Entry 6HTS (electron microscopy, 4.80 A resolution (low resolution: residue-level contacts below are approximate; hydrogen-bond / salt-bridge calls are withheld)); this record covers chains L and X of the 19 polymer chains in the assembly.

# Chain L
Molecule: Histone H2B type 1-J
From: Homo sapiens
UniProt: P06899 (H2B1J_HUMAN); residues 0-125 here correspond to UniProt positions 1-126 (UniProt number = residue number + 1)
Amino-acid sequence (126 residues; numbered 0 to 125; the number before each row is that of its first residue; numbering starts at 0):
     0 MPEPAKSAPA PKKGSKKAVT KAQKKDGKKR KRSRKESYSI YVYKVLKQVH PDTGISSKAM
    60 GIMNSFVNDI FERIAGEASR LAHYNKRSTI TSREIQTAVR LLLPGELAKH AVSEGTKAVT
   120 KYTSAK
Unresolved in the structure: 0-29
Swiss-Prot annotation at these positions:
  - modified residue: Pro1 (N-acetylproline), Glu2 (ADP-ribosyl glutamic acid), Lys5 (N6-(2-hydroxyisobutyryl)lysine), Ser6 (ADP-ribosylserine), Lys11 (N6-(beta-hydroxybutyryl)lysine), Lys12 (N6-(2-hydroxyisobutyryl)lysine), Ser14 (Phosphoserine), Lys15 (N6-acetyllysine), Lys16 (N6-(beta-hydroxybutyryl)lysine), Lys20 (N6-(2-hydroxyisobutyryl)lysine), Lys23 (N6-(2-hydroxyisobutyryl)lysine), Lys24 (N6-(2-hydroxyisobutyryl)lysine), Lys34 (N6-(2-hydroxyisobutyryl)lysine), Glu35 (PolyADP-ribosyl glutamic acid), Ser36 (Phosphoserine), Lys43 (N6-(2-hydroxyisobutyryl)lysine), Lys46 (N6-(2-hydroxyisobutyryl)lysine), Lys57 (N6,N6-dimethyllysine), Arg79 (Dimethylated arginine), Lys85 (N6,N6,N6-trimethyllysine) and 6 more in UniProt
  - glycosylation: Ser112 (O-linked (GlcNAc) serine)
  - cross-link (Glycyl lysine isopeptide (Lys-Gly)): Lys5 (interchain with G-Cter in SUMO2), Lys20 (interchain with G-Cter in SUMO2), Lys34 (interchain with G-Cter in ubiquitin), Lys120 (interchain with G-Cter in ubiquitin)

# Chain X
Molecule: 228-nt DNA strand
Sequence (228 nucleotides; numbered -125 to 102; the number before each row is that of its first residue; numbers below 1 keep their minus sign (DG-125 is residue -125)):
  -125 GTCTTGAGTC CAACCCGGTA AGACACGACT TATCGCCACC CCGAGTACAT GCACAGGATG
   -65 TATATATCTG ACACGTGCCT GGAGACTAGG GAGTAATCCC CTTGGCGGTT AAAACGCGGG
    -5 GGACAGCGCG TACGTGCGTT TAAGCGGTGC TAGAGCTGTC TACGACCAAT TGAGCGGCCT
    55 CGGCACCGGG ATTGTCCAGG GCGGCCGCGG ATGCATTAAT GCAGATTC
Unresolved in the structure: -125 to -86, 65-102

# Chain L / chain X interface
Pairs across the interface - 11 pairs, chain L then chain X:
  Arg33(L) - DC49(X)
  Arg33(L) - DG50(X)
  Lys34(L) - DC49(X)
  Lys34(L) - DG50(X)
  Glu35(L) - DC49(X)
  Ser36(L) - DC49(X)
  Ile39(L) - DG48(X)
  Ile39(L) - DC49(X)
  Tyr40(L) - DG48(X)
  Tyr40(L) - DC49(X)
  Lys43(L) - DG48(X)
Other interface residues (no listed pair), chain L (10 interface residues in all): Ser32, Ile89, Thr90
Other interface residues (no listed pair), chain X (4 interface residues in all): DG38

# Overview
10 residues of chain L face 4 of chain X across their interface.
Chain L is Histone H2B type 1-J (Homo sapiens) and chain X is a 228-nt DNA strand; the structure, Cryo-EM
structure of the human INO80 complex bound to nucleosome, was determined by electron microscopy.
